4UTO - chain A; structure by X-ray diffraction, 1.55 A resolution.

# Chain A
Protein: Manganese abc transporter substrate-binding lipoprotein
Source organism: Streptococcus pneumoniae
UniProt: P0A4G2 (MTSA_STRPN); numbering as in UniProt (aligned over 1-309)
Amino-acid sequence (309 residues; row label = number of the first residue in the row):
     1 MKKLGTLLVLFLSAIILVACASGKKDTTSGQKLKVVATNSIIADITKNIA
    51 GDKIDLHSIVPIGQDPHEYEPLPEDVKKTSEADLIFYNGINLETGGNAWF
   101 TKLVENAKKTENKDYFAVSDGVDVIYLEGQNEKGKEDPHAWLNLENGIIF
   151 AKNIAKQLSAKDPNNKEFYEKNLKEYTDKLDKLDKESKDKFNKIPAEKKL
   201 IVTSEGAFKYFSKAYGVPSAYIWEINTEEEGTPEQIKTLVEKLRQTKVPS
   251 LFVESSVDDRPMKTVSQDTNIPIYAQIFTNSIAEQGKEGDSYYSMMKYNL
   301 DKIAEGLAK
Disordered / not traced: 1-31
Construct notes: engineered mutation Asn280 (Asp in P0A4G2)
Ion coordination: Cd2+: His139, Glu205
UniProt features mapped onto this chain:
  - binding site (Mn(2+)): His67, His139, Glu205
  - lipidation: Cys20 (N-palmitoyl cysteine)
Reported in the primary citation:
  - Cd2+ coordination: Glu205
  - mutagenesis - D280N: decreased binding to Cd2+

# Overview
His139 and Glu205 form the Cd2+ site. From UniProt: 3 Mn2+-binding residues. The paper reports that D280N
reduces binding to Cd2+; Cd2+ coordination by Glu205.
Chain A is Manganese abc transporter substrate-binding lipoprotein (Streptococcus pneumoniae); the structure,
Crystal structure of pneumococcal surface antigen PsaA D280N in the Cd-bound, open state, was determined by
X-ray diffraction together with 4UTP from the same study.
